2VF4 - chain X; structure by X-ray diffraction, 2.95 A resolution.

Chain X:
Name: Glucosamine--fructose-6-phosphate aminotransferase
Organism: Escherichia coli
Notes: EC 2.6.1.16
Reference sequence: P17169 (GLMS_ECOLI); residues 1-608 here correspond to UniProt positions 2-609 (UniProt number = residue number + 1)
Chain sequence (608 residues; numbered 1 to 608; the number before each row is that of its first residue):
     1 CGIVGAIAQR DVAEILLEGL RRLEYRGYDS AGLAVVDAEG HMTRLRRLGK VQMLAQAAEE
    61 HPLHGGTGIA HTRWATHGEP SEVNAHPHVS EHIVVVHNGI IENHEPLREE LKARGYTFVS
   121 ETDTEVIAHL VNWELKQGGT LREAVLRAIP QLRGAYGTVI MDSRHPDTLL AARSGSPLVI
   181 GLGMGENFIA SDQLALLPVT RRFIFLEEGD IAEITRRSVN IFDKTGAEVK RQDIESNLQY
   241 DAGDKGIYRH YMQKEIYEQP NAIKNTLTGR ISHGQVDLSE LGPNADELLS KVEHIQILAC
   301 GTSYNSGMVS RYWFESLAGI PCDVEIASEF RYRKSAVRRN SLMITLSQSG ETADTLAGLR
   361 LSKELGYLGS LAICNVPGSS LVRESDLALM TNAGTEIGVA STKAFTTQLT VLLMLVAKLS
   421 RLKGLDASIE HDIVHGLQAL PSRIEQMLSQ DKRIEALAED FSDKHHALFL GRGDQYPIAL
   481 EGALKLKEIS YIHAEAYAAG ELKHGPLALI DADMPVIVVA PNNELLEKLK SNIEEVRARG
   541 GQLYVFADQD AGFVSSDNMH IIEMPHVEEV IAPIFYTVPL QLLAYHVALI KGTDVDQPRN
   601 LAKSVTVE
Not modelled in the structure: 1-242, 602-608
Swiss-Prot annotation at these positions:
  - active site: Cys1 (Nucleophile), Lys603 (For Fru-6P isomerization activity)
Reported in the primary citation:
  - conformationally variable residues (order/disorder transition): Ala602 to Glu608
  - contacts within the chain: Lys503-Glu535 (salt bridge), Ile510-Arg539 (backbone contact)
  - self-association interface (contacts with another copy of this molecule); pairs are residue here / residue on that copy: Lys503-Asn600, Arg539-Asn600
  - interface residues: Lys503
  - catalytic residues: His504 (proposed by the authors, not directly observed)
  - catalytic residues: Lys485, Glu488, Lys603 (citing earlier work)

Summary:
Curated annotation (UniProt) lists active-site residues Cys1 and Lys603. From the paper: catalytic residues
His504, Lys485 and Glu488 among others; the interface residue Lys503.
Chain X is Glucosamine--fructose-6-phosphate aminotransferase (Escherichia coli); the structure, E. coli
glucosamine-6-P synthase, was determined by X-ray diffraction together with 2VF5 from the same study.
